PDB entry 6MMB | electron microscopy, 12.70 A resolution (very low resolution: no residue pairs are listed; an interface is given only as per-side residue counts) | chains B and C of the 4 polymer chains in the assembly

# Chain B
Molecule: Glutamate receptor ionotropic, NMDA 2A
Source organism: Rattus norvegicus
Reference sequence: Q00959 (NMDE1_RAT); residue numbers follow UniProt; this construct covers 1-837
Chain sequence (837 residues; each row starts with the number of its first residue):
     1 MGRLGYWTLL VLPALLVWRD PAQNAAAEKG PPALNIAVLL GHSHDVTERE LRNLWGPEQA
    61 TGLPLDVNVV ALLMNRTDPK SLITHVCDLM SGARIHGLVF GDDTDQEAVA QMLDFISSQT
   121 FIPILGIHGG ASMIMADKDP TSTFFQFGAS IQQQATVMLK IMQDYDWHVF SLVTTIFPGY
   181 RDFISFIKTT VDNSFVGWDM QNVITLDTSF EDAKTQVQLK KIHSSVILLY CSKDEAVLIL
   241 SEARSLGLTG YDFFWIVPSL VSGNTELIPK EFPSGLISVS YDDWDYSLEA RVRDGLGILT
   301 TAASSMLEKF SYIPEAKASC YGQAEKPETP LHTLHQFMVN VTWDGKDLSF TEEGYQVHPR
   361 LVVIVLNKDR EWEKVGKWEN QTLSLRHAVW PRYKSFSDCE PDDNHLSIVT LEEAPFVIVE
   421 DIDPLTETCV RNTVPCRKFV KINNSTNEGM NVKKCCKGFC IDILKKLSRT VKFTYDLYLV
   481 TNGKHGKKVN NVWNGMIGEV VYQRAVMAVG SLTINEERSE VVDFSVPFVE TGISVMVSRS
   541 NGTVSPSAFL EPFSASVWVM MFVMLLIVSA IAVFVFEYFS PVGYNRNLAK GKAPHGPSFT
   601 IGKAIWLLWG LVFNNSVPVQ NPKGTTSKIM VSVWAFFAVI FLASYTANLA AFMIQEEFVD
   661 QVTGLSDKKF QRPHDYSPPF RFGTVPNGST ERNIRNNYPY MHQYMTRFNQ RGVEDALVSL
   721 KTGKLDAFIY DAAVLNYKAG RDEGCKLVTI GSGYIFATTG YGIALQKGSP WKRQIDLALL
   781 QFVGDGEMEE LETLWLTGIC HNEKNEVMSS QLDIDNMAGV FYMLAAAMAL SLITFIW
Not modelled in the structure: 1-33, 324-329, 393-402, 539-545, 580-597, 653-659, 801-808
Disulfides: Cys87-Cys320, Cys429-Cys455
Glycans and other covalent adducts: N-acetylglucosamine (NAG) linked to Asn75, Asn340, Asn380, Asn443, Asn444, Asn687
Construct notes: conflict Thr758 (Ser in Q00959)

# Chain C
Molecule: Glutamate receptor ionotropic, NMDA 1
Source organism: Rattus norvegicus
Reference sequence: P35439 (NMDZ1_RAT), isoform P35439-5; residues 1-838 here = UniProt positions 1-838
Chain sequence (838 residues; numbered 1 to 838; the number before each row is that of its first residue):
     1 MSTMHLLTFA LLFSCSFARA ACDPKIVNIG AVLSTRKHEQ MFREAVNQAN KRHGSWKIQL
    61 NATSVTHKPN AIQMALSVCE DLISSQVYAI LVSHPPTPND HFTPTPVSYT AGFYRIPVLG
   121 LTTRMSIYSD KSIHLSFLRT VPPYSHQSSV WFEMMRVYNW NHIILLVSDD HEGRAAQKRL
   181 ETLLEERESK AEKVLQFDPG TKNVTALLME ARELEARVII LSASEDDAAT VYRAAAMLNM
   241 TGSGYVWLVG EREISGNALR YAPDGIIGLQ LINGKNESAH ISDAVGVVAQ AVHELLEKEN
   301 ITDPPRGCVG NTNIWKTGPL FKRVLMSSKY ADGVTGRVEF NEDGDRKFAN YSIMNLQNRK
   361 LVQVGIYNGT HVIPNDRKII WPGGETEKPR GYQMSTRLKI VTIHQEPFVY VKPTMSDGTC
   421 KEEFTVNGDP VKKVICTGPN DTSPGSPRHT VPQCCYGFCI DLLIKLARTM NFTYEVHLVA
   481 DGKFGTQERV NNSNKKEWNG MMGELLSGQA DMIVAPLTIN NERAQYIEFS KPFKYQGLTI
   541 LVKKEIPRST LDSFMQPFQS TLWLLVGLSV HVVAVMLYLL DRFSPFGRFK VNSEEEEEDA
   601 LTLSSAMWFS WGVLLNSGIG EGAPRSFSAR ILGMVWAGFA MIIVASYTAN LAAFLVLDRP
   661 EERITGINDP RLRNPSDKFI YATVKQSSVD IYFRRQVELS TMYRHMEKHN YESAAEAIQA
   721 VRDNKLHAFI WDSAVLEFEA SQKCDLVTTG ELFFRSGFGI GMRKDSPWKQ NVSLSILKSH
   781 ENGFMEDLDK TWVRYQECDS RSNAPATLTF ENMAGVFMLV AGGIVAGIFL IFIEIAYK
Not modelled in the structure: 1-24, 546-551, 586-600, 655-660, 798-806
Disulfides: Cys420-Cys454, Cys436-Cys455
Glycans and other covalent adducts: N-acetylglucosamine (NAG) linked to Asn61, Asn203, Asn239, Asn276, Asn300, Asn350, Asn368, Asn440, Asn471, Asn491, Asn771
Small-molecule neighbours: N-acetylglucosamine (NAG; 2-acetamido-2-deoxy-beta-D-glucopyranose): His780, Glu781, Asn782, Gly783, Glu786
Swiss-Prot annotation at these positions:
  - region: Leu603 to Pro624 (Pore-forming)
  - binding site (glycine): Pro516, Thr518, Arg523, Ser688, Asp732
  - glycosylation (N-linked (GlcNAc...) asparagine): Asn61, Asn203, Asn239, Asn276, Asn300, Asn350, Asn368, Asn440, Asn471, Asn491, Asn674, Asn771

# How chain B and chain C interact
At this resolution (13 A) residue pairs are not listed: 48 residues of chain B and 45 of chain C lie at the interface.

# Summary
Chain B and chain C form an interface of 48 and 45 residues respectively. Ligands of chain C:
N-acetylglucosamine. Covalently linked N-acetylglucosamine: at Asn75(B), Asn340(B), Asn380(B), Asn443(B),
Asn444(B) and Asn687(B). N-acetylglucosamine is covalently linked to Asn61(C), Asn203(C), Asn239(C),
Asn276(C), Asn300(C) and Asn350(C) and 5 more.
Chain B is Glutamate receptor ionotropic, NMDA 2A and chain C is Glutamate receptor ionotropic, NMDA 1, both
from Rattus norvegicus; the structure, Diheteromeric NMDA receptor GluN1/GluN2A in the 'Super-Splayed'
conformation, in complex with glycine and glutamate, in the ..., was determined by electron microscopy (same
publication as 6MM9, 6MMA, 6MMG, 6MMH, 6MMI, 6MMJ and 12 further entries).
